PDB entry 4C9V | X-ray diffraction, 2.70 A resolution | chains A and B

== Chain A ==
Name: RNF43
Organism: Xenopus (SILURANA) tropicalis
Notes: fragment: ectodomain, residues 25-204
Amino-acid sequence (180 residues; numbered 25 to 204; the number before each row is that of its first residue):
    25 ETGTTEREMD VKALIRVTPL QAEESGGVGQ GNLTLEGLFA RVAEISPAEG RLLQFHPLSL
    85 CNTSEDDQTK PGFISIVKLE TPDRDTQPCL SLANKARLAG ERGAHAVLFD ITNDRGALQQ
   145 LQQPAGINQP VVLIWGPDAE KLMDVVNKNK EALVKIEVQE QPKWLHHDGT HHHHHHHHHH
Unresolved in the structure: 25-34, 45-55, 87-92, 106-111, 183-204
Disulfide bonds: C85-C113

== Chain B ==
Name: R-spondin-2
Organism: Xenopus (SILURANA) tropicalis
Notes: fragment: fu1-fu2, residues 35-144
UniProtKB: Q5M7L6 (RSPO2_XENTR); residue numbers follow UniProt; this construct covers 35-144
Amino-acid sequence (121 residues; numbered 32 to 152; the number before each row is that of its first residue):
    32 ETGGTNPICK GCLSCSKDNG CLRCQPKLFF YLRREGMRQY GECLQSCPPG YYGVRGPDMN
    92 RCSRCRIENC DSCFSRDFCI KCKSGFYSHK GQCFEECPEG FAPLDDTMVC VDGTKHHHHH
   152 H
Unresolved in the structure: 32-39, 142-152
Construct notes: expression tag (32-34, 145-152)
Disulfide bonds: C40-C46, C43-C52, C55-C74, C78-C93, C96-C104, C101-C110, C113-C124, C128-C141

== How chain A and chain B interact ==
Pairs across the interface (33; chain A residue first):
  L76(A) with M68(B)
  L77(A) with R65(B); G67(B); M68(B)
  Q78(A) with D49(B), hydrogen bond (side chain-backbone); N50(B), hydrogen bond; R65(B), hydrogen bond (backbone-side chain); M68(B), hydrogen bond (backbone-backbone); R69(B); Q70(B), hydrogen bond (side chain-backbone)
  F79(A) with R65(B); Q70(B)
  H80(A) with N50(B), hydrogen bond (side chain-backbone); C52(B), hydrogen bond (side chain-backbone); L53(B); L63(B); Q70(B), hydrogen bond (backbone-side chain); G72(B)
  P81(A) with N50(B)
  L82(A) with L53(B); F61(B), hydrophobic
  S83(A) with L63(B); Q70(B)
  K102(A) with D49(B), salt bridge; N50(B), hydrogen bond (backbone-side chain)
  V169(A) with M68(B)
  V170(A) with M68(B); R69(B)
  N171(A) with R69(B), hydrogen bond
  N173(A) with E66(B), hydrogen bond (side chain-backbone); M68(B); R69(B)
  K174(A) with M68(B)
Also at the interface, not in a pair above, chain A (18 interface residues in all): E104, M167, E175, A176
Also at the interface, not in a pair above, chain B (15 interface residues in all): Y71, M90

== Overview ==
18 residues of chain A face 15 of chain B across their interface, with 11 hydrogen bonds and 1 salt bridge.
Among the polar pairs are K102(A)-D49(B), Q78(A)-D49(B) and Q78(A)-N50(B).
Chain A is RNF43 and chain B is R-spondin-2, both from Xenopus (SILURANA) tropicalis; the structure, Xenopus
RNF43 ectodomain in complex with Xenopus RSPO2 Fu1-Fu2, was determined by X-ray diffraction, deposited
together with 4C99, 4C9A, 4C9E, 4C9R and 4C9U.
